9G0S - chains a and b of the 12 polymer chains in the assembly; structure by electron microscopy, 3.60 A resolution.

== Chain a (and b) ==
Protein: Tubulin alpha chain
Organism: Xenopus tropicalis
Notes: chain b of this document is another copy of the same molecule, construct and numbering; everything in this record applies to it too
Reference sequence: Q5EB23 (Q5EB23_XENTR); residue numbers follow UniProt; this construct covers 1-449
Amino-acid sequence (449 residues; row label = number of the first residue in the row):
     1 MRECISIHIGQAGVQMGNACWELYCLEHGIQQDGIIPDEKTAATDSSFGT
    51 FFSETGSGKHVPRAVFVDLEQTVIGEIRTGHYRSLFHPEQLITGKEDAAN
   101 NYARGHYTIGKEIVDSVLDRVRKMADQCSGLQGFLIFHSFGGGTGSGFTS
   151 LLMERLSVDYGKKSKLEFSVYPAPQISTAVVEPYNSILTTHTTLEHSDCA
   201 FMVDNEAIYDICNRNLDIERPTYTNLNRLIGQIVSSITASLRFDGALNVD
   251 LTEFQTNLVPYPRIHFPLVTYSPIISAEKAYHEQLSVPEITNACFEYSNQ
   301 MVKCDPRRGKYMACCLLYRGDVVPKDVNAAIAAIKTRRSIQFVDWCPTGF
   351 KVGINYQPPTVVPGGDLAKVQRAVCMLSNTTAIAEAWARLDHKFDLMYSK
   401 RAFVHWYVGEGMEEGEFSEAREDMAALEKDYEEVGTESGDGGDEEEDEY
Disordered / not traced: 39-44, 439-449
Metal / ion sites: Mg2+: E70 (together with GTP)
Small-molecule neighbours: GTP (guanosine-5'-triphosphate): G10, Q11, A12, Q15, M16, D68, E70, D97, A98, A99, N100, S139, G141, G142, G143, T144, G145, V170, T178, E182, N205, Y223, N227, I230

== How chain a and chain b interact ==
Residue-residue contacts (9; chain a residue first):
  E54(a) - Q284(b)  hydrogen bond (backbone-side chain)
  T55(a) - Y281(b)
  T55(a) - E283(b)
  V61(a) - H282(b)
  S84(a) - H282(b)
  H87(a) - H282(b)
  H87(a) - E283(b)  salt bridge
  P88(a) - H282(b)
  D126(a) - R337(b)  salt bridge
Also at the interface, not in a pair above, chain a (12 interface residues in all): S53, K59, F86, R120, K123
Also at the interface, not in a pair above, chain b (7 interface residues in all): K279, E289

== In short ==
12 residues of chain a and 7 residues of chain b are in contact, with 1 hydrogen bond and 2 salt bridges.
Polar pairs include H87(a)-E283(b), D126(a)-R337(b) and E54(a)-Q284(b). Bound to chain a: GTP.
Chain a and chain b are both Tubulin alpha chain (Xenopus tropicalis); the structure, Xenopus tropicalis
undecorated microtubule - 14 protofilament, 3-start helix, was determined by electron microscopy together with
9FVJ, 9G0O, 9G0P, 9G0Q, 9G0R and 9G0T from the same study.
